3IFA - chains A and B; structure by X-ray diffraction, 1.93 A resolution.

Chain A (and B):
Molecule: Fructose-1,6-bisphosphatase isozyme 2
From: Homo sapiens
Notes: EC 3.1.3.11; chain B of this document is another copy of the same molecule, construct and numbering; everything in this record applies to it too
Reference sequence: O00757 (F16P2_HUMAN); residues 1-338 here correspond to UniProt positions 2-339 (UniProt number = residue number + 1)
Chain sequence (338 residues; numbered 1 to 338; the number before each row is that of its first residue):
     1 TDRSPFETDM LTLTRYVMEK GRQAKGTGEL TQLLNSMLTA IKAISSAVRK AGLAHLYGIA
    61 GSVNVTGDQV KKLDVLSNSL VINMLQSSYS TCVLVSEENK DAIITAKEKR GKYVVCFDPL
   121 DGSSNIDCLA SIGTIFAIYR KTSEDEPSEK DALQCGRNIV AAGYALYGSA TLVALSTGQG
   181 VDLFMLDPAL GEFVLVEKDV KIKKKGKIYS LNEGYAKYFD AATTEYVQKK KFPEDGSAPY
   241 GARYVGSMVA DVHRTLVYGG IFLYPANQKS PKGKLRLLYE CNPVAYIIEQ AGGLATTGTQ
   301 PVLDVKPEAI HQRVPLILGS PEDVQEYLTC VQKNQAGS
Unresolved in the structure: 1-7, 66-67, 144, 337-338 (chain B: 1-7, 62-68, 144, 337-338)
Construct notes: engineered mutation Gln69 (Glu70 in O00757)
Ligand contacts: adenosine monophosphate (AMP): Val17, Lys20, Gly21, Ala24, Gly26, Thr27, Gly28, Glu29, Leu30, Thr31, Leu34, Lys112, Tyr113, Arg140, Val160, Thr177

How chain A and chain B interact:
Residue-residue contacts - 53 pairs, chain A then chain B:
  Asp9(A) - Tyr89(B)  hydrogen bond
  Met10(A) - Gln32(B)
  Met10(A) - Ser87(B)
  Met10(A) - Tyr89(B)  hydrophobic
  Thr14(A) - Thr14(B)
  Thr14(A) - Asn35(B)
  Arg15(A) - Gln32(B)  hydrogen bond (backbone-side chain)
  Arg15(A) - Ser36(B)  hydrogen bond
  Arg15(A) - Met84(B)  hydrogen bond (side chain-backbone)
  Arg15(A) - Ser87(B)  hydrogen bond
  Arg15(A) - Ser88(B)
  Met18(A) - Met18(B)  hydrophobic
  Met18(A) - Gly28(B)
  Met18(A) - Thr31(B)
  Met18(A) - Gln32(B)
  Glu19(A) - Gln32(B)  hydrogen bond
  Arg22(A) - Thr27(B)  hydrogen bond (side chain-backbone)
  Arg22(A) - Gly28(B)
  Arg22(A) - Glu29(B)
  Arg22(A) - Gln32(B)
  Thr27(A) - Arg22(B)  hydrogen bond (backbone-side chain)
  Gly28(A) - Met18(B)
  Gly28(A) - Arg22(B)
  Glu29(A) - Arg22(B)
  Thr31(A) - Met18(B)
  Gln32(A) - Met10(B)
  Gln32(A) - Arg15(B)  hydrogen bond (side chain-backbone)
  Gln32(A) - Met18(B)
  Gln32(A) - Glu19(B)  hydrogen bond
  Gln32(A) - Arg22(B)
  Asn35(A) - Thr14(B)
  Ser36(A) - Arg15(B)  hydrogen bond
  Thr39(A) - Leu190(B)
  Thr39(A) - Glu192(B)
  Lys42(A) - Leu190(B)
  Lys42(A) - Glu192(B)  salt bridge
  Ala43(A) - Leu190(B)
  Ser46(A) - Ala189(B)  hydrogen bond (side chain-backbone)
  Met84(A) - Arg15(B)  hydrogen bond (backbone-side chain)
  Ser87(A) - Met10(B)
  Ser87(A) - Arg15(B)  hydrogen bond
  Ser88(A) - Arg15(B)
  Tyr89(A) - Asp9(B)  hydrogen bond
  Tyr89(A) - Met10(B)  hydrophobic
  Lys109(A) - Asp9(B)
  Ala189(A) - Ser46(B)  hydrogen bond (backbone-side chain)
  Leu190(A) - Thr39(B)
  Leu190(A) - Lys42(B)
  Leu190(A) - Ala43(B)
  Gly191(A) - Lys42(B)  hydrogen bond (backbone-side chain)
  Gly191(A) - Gly191(B)
  Glu192(A) - Thr39(B)
  Glu192(A) - Lys42(B)  salt bridge
Other interface residues (no listed pair), chain A (28 interface residues in all): Thr12
Other interface residues (no listed pair), chain B (28 interface residues in all): Thr12, Lys109

In short:
Chain A and chain B each contribute 28 residues to their interface; the contacts include 17 hydrogen bonds and
2 salt bridges. Polar contacts include Lys42(A)-Glu192(B), Asp9(A)-Tyr89(B) and Arg15(A)-Gln32(B). Ligands of
chain A: adenosine monophosphate.
Both chains are Fructose-1,6-bisphosphatase isozyme 2 (Homo sapiens). Entry 3IFA (Human muscle
fructose-1,6-bisphosphatase E69Q mutant in complex with AMP) was determined by X-ray diffraction (same
publication as 3IFC).
